PDB entry 6RFV | X-ray diffraction, 2.83 A resolution | chains B and C of the 4 polymer chains in the assembly

Chain B:
Name: Sensor histidine kinase
From: Thermotoga maritima (strain ATCC 43589 / MSB8 / DSM 3109 / JCM 10099)
Reference sequence: Q9WZV7 (Q9WZV7_THEMA); numbering as in UniProt (aligned over 232-489)
Sequence (258 residues; numbered 232 to 489; the number before each row is that of its first residue):
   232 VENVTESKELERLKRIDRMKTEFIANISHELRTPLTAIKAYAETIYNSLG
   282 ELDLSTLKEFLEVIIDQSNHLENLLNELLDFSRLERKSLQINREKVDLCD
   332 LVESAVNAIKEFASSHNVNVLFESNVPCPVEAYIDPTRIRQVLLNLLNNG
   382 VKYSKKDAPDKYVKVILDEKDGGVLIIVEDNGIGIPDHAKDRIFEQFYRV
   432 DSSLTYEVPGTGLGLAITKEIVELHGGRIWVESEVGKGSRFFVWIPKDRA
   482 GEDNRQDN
Unresolved in the structure: 232-246, 479-489
Cystine bridges: C330-C359
Ligand contacts: ADP (adenosine-5'-diphosphate): N376, N380, G381, K383, Y384, D411, I414, G415, I416, I424, Y429, R430, V431, T436, G441, T442, G443, L444, G445, L446, A447, S470, F472
What the authors report for this chain:
  - binding site for sulfate ion: H260

Chain C:
Name: Response regulator
From: Thermotoga maritima (strain ATCC 43589 / MSB8 / DSM 3109 / JCM 10099)
Reference sequence: Q9WYT9 (Q9WYT9_THEMA); residues 1-122 here = UniProt positions 1-122
Sequence (122 residues; numbered 1 to 122; the number before each row is that of its first residue):
     1 MSKKVLLVDDSAVLRKIVSFNLKKEGYEVIEAENGQIALEKLSEFTPDLI
    51 VLDIMMPVMDGFTVLKKLQEKEEWKRIPVIVLTAKGGEEDESLALSLGAR
   101 KVMRKPFSPSQFIEEVKHLLNE
Unresolved in the structure: 1, 122
Modified positions: D53 (aspartate beryllium trifluoride; BFD)
Ion coordination: Mg2+: D10, D53

Interface between chain B and chain C:
Contacting residue pairs - 5 pairs, chain B then chain C:
  E303(B) with P106(C)
  R314(B) with G86(C)
  S319(B) with E89(C)
  Q321(B) with E88(C)
  N323(B) with E88(C)
Also at the interface, not in a pair above, chain C (5 interface residues in all): G87

In short:
The chain B/chain C interface involves 5 residues from each chain. Chain B binds ADP. The Mg2+ site is built
by D10(C) and D53(C). From the paper: a binding site for sulfate ion at H260(B).
Here chain B is Sensor histidine kinase and chain C is Response regulator, both from Thermotoga maritima
(strain ATCC 43589 / MSB8 / DSM 3109 / JCM 10099). Entry 6RFV (Revisiting pH-gated conformational switch.
Complex HK853-RR468 pH 7) was determined by X-ray diffraction together with 6RGY, 6RGZ, 6RH0, 6RH1, 6RH2, 6RH7
and 6RH8 from the same study.
